Entry 7P5Y (electron microscopy, 3.29 A resolution); this record covers chains A and H of the 12 polymer chains in the assembly.

Chain A:
Protein: Volume-regulated anion channel subunit LRRC8A
From: Mus musculus
UniProt: Q80WG5 (LRC8A_MOUSE); residue numbers follow UniProt; this construct covers 15-808
Chain sequence (810 residues; each row starts with the number of its first residue):
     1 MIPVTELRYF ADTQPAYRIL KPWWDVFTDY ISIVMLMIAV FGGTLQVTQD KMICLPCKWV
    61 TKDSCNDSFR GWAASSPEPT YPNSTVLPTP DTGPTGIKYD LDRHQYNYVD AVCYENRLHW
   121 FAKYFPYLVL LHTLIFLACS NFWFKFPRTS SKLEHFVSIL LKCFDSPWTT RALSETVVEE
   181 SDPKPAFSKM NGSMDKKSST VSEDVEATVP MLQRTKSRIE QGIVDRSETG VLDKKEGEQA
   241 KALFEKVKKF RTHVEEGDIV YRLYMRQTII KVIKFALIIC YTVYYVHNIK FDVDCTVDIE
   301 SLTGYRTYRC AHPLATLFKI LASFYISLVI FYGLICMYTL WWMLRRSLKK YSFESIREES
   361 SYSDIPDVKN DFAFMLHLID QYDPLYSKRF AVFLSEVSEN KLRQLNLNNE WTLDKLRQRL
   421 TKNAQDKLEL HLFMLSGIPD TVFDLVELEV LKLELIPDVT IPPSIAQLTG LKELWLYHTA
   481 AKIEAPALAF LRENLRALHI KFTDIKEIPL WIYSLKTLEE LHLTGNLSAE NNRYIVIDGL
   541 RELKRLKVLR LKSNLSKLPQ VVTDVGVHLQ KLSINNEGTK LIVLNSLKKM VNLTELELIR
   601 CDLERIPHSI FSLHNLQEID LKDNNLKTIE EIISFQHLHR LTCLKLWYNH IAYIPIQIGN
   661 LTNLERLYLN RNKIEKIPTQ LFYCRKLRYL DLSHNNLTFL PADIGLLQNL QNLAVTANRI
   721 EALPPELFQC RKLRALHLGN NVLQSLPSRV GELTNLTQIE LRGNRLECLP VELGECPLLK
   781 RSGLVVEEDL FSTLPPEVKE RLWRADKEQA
Disordered / not traced: 1-14, 69-91, 177-229, 809-810
Sequence notes: initiating methionine (1); expression tag (2-14, 809-810)
Disulfide bonds: Cys54-Cys310, Cys57-Cys65, Cys113-Cys295
Curated features (UniProtKB/Swiss-Prot):
  - motif: Leu706, Leu707 (Di-leucine motif)
  - site: Arg103 (Required for anion selectivity)
  - modified residue: Thr200 (Phosphothreonine), Ser202 (Phosphoserine), Thr215 (Phosphothreonine), Ser217 (Phosphoserine)
  - glycosylation (N-linked (GlcNAc...) asparagine): Asn66, Asn83
  - mutagenesis: Val40 (V40D: Abolishes activity in hypotonic solution), Thr44 (T44D: Abolishes activity in hypotonic solution), Val47 (V47D: Abolishes activity in hypotonic solution; V47K/N: Impairs activity in hypotonic solution), Thr48 (T48D: Abolishes activity in hypotonic solution; T48W/Y/K/N: Impairs activity in hypotonic solution), Arg103 (R103A: No effect on anion channel activity. Impairs channel selectivity, so that the channel is also permeable to Na(+) ions)

Chain H:
Protein: synthetic nanobody Sb3
From: synthetic construct
Notes: antibody fragment or engineered binder
Chain sequence (150 residues; row label = number of the first residue in the row; numbers below 1 keep their minus sign (Gly-3 is residue -3)):
    -3 GSSSQVQLVE SGGGLVQAGG SLRLSCAASG FPVMNAGMYW YRQAPGKERE WVAAIESEGT
    57 STYYADSVKG RFTISRDNAK NTVYLQMNSL KPEDTAVYYC NVKDVGDNHF PYDYWGQGTQ
   117 VTVSAGRAGE QKLISEEDLN SAVDHHHHHH
Disordered / not traced: -3 to 0, 121-146

How chain A and chain H interact:
Contacting residue pairs (7; chain A residue first):
  Asp602(A) - Met30(H)
  Glu604(A) - Met30(H)
  Asn625(A) - Asn31(H)
  Lys627(A) - Asn31(H)
  Lys627(A) - Glu54(H)
  His650(A) - Glu54(H)  salt bridge
  Lys673(A) - Glu54(H)  hydrogen bond (side chain-backbone)
Interface residues without a listed pair, chain H (4 interface residues in all): Gly55

Overview:
6 residues of chain A face 4 of chain H across their interface; the contacts include 1 hydrogen bond and 1
salt bridge. Polar pairs include His650(A)-Glu54(H) and Lys673(A)-Glu54(H). Curated annotation (UniProt) lists
5 mutagenesis sites on chain A.
Chain A is Volume-regulated anion channel subunit LRRC8A (Mus musculus) and chain H is synthetic nanobody Sb3
(synthetic construct); the structure, Structure of homomeric LRRC8A Volume-Regulated Anion Channel in complex
with synthetic nanobody Sb3, was determined by electron microscopy, deposited together with 7P5V, 7P5W, 7P60
and 7P6K.
